PDB entry 9DHS | electron microscopy, 4.48 A resolution (low resolution: residue-level contacts below are approximate; hydrogen-bond / salt-bridge calls are withheld) | chains D and G of the 8 polymer chains in the assembly

== Chain D ==
Protein: Isoform Flip of Glutamate receptor 2
Organism: Rattus norvegicus
Reference sequence: P19491 (GRIA2_RAT), isoform P19491-2; residues 391-820 here correspond to UniProt positions 412-841 (UniProt number = residue number + 21)
Sequence (430 residues; each row starts with the number of its first residue):
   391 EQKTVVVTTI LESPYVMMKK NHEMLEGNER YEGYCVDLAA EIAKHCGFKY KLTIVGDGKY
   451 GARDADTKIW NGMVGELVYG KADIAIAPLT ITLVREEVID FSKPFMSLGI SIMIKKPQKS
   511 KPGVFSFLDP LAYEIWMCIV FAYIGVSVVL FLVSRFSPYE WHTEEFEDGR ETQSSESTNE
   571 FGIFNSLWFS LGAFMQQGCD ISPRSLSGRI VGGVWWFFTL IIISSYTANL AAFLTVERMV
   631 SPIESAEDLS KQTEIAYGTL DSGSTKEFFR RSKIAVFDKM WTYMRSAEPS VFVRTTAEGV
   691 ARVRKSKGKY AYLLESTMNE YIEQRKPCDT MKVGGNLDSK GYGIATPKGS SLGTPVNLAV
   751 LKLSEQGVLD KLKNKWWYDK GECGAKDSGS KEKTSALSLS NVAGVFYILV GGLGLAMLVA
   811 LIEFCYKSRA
Disordered / not traced: 550-564, 820
Disulfide bonds: Cys718-Cys773
Sequence notes: conflict Gln392 (Asn413 in P19491)
Residues lining bound ligands: glutamic acid (GLU): Tyr450, Pro478, Leu479, Thr480, Arg485, Leu650, Gly653, Ser654, Thr655, Glu705, Tyr732
UniProt features mapped onto this chain:
  - binding site (L-glutamate): Pro478, Thr480, Arg485, Ser654, Thr655, Glu705
  - site: Arg453 (Interaction with the cone snail toxin Con-ikot-ikot), Ile633 (Crucial to convey clamshell closure to channel opening), Arg660 (Interaction with the cone snail toxin Con-ikot-ikot), Lys752 (Interaction with the cone snail toxin Con-ikot-ikot)
  - modified residue (Phosphoserine): Ser662, Ser696
  - lipidation (S-palmitoyl cysteine): Cys589, Cys815

== Chain G ==
Protein: Voltage-dependent calcium channel gamma-2 subunit
Organism: Mus musculus
Reference sequence: O88602 (CCG2_MOUSE); residues 5-207 here correspond to UniProt positions 6-208 (UniProt number = residue number + 1)
Sequence (205 residues; row label = number of the first residue in the row):
     5 RGVQMLLTTV GAFAAFSLMT IAVGTDYWLY SRGVCKTKSV SENETSKKNE EVMTHSGLWR
    65 TCCLEGNFKG LCKQIDHFPE DADYEADTAE YFLRAVRASS IFPILSVILL FMGGLCIAAS
   125 EFYKTRHNII LSAGIFFVSA GLSNIIGIIV YISANAGDPS KSDSKKNSYS YGWSFYFGAL
   185 SFIIAEMVGV LAVHMFIDRH KQLTG
Disordered / not traced: 41-54, 83-92, 162-170
Disulfide bonds: Cys39-Cys67, Cys66-Cys76
Sequence notes: expression tag (208-209)
UniProt features mapped onto this chain:
  - glycosylation: Asn47 (N-linked (GlcNAc...) asparagine)

== Chain D / chain G interface ==
Residue-residue contacts - 12 pairs, chain D then chain G:
  Glu524(D) - Tyr173(G)
  Glu524(D) - Tyr175(G)
  Met527(D) - Phe179(G)
  Phe531(D) - Phe186(G)
  Val538(D) - Glu190(G)
  Phe541(D) - Val194(G)
  Ser565(D) - Thr208(G)
  Glu566(D) - Ile201(G)
  Glu566(D) - His204(G)
  Glu566(D) - Lys205(G)
  Ser567(D) - Lys205(G)
  Ile573(D) - Val194(G)
Interface residues without a listed pair, chain D (14 interface residues in all): Tyr523, Ile534, Gly535, Leu542, Arg545
Interface residues without a listed pair, chain G (13 interface residues in all): Val142, Tyr180, Ala183

== In short ==
14 residues of chain D face 13 of chain G across their interface. Bound to chain D: glutamic acid. Curated
annotation (UniProt) lists 6 L-glutamate-binding residues on chain D.
Chain D is Isoform Flip of Glutamate receptor 2 (Rattus norvegicus) and chain G is Voltage-dependent calcium
channel gamma-2 subunit (Mus musculus); the structure, Desensitized state 1 of the GluA2-gamma2 complex, was
determined by electron microscopy (same publication as 9DHP, 9DHQ, 9DHR, 9DHT, 9MRK, 9MRL, 9MRM and 9MRN).
